PDB entry 1AYY | X-ray diffraction, 2.32 A resolution | chains A and D of the 4 polymer chains in the assembly

[Chain A]
Protein: Glycosylasparaginase
Source organism: Elizabethkingia meningoseptica
Notes: EC 3.5.1.26
UniProtKB: Q47898 (ASPG_FLAME); residues 1-151 here correspond to UniProt positions 46-196 (UniProt number = residue number + 45)
Sequence (151 residues; each row starts with the number of its first residue):
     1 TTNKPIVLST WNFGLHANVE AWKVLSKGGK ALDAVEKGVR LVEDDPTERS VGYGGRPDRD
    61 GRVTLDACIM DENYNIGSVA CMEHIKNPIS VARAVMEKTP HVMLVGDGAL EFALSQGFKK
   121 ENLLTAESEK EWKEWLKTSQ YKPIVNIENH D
Not modelled in the structure: 1, 140-151

[Chain D]
Protein: Glycosylasparaginase
Source organism: Elizabethkingia meningoseptica
Notes: EC 3.5.1.26
UniProtKB: Q47898 (ASPG_FLAME); residues 152-295 here correspond to UniProt positions 197-340 (UniProt number = residue number + 45)
Sequence (144 residues; numbered 152 to 295; the number before each row is that of its first residue):
   152 TIGMIALDAQ GNLSGACTTS GMAYKMHGRV GDSPIIGAGL FVDNEIGAAT ATGHGEEVIR
   212 TVGTHLVVEL MNQGRTPQQA CKEAVERIVK IVNRRGKNLK DIQVGFIALN KKGEYGAYCI
   272 QDGFNFAVHD QKGNRLETPG FALK
Curated features (UniProtKB/Swiss-Prot):
  - active site: Thr152 (Nucleophile)
  - binding site (substrate): Arg180 to Asp183, Thr203 to Gly206

[Interface between chain A and chain D]
Residue-residue contacts (29):
  Met70(A) - Arg211(D)
  Asn73(A) - Arg245(D)  hydrogen bond (side chain-backbone)
  Asn73(A) - Arg246(D)  hydrogen bond (backbone-side chain)
  Tyr74(A) - Arg211(D)  hydrogen bond (backbone-side chain)
  Tyr74(A) - Ile242(D)
  Tyr74(A) - Arg246(D)
  Asn75(A) - Arg246(D)  hydrogen bond
  Ile76(A) - Ile210(D)  hydrophobic
  Ile76(A) - Arg211(D)
  Thr99(A) - Met177(D)
  Pro100(A) - Glu207(D)
  His101(A) - Met173(D)
  His101(A) - Lys176(D)
  His101(A) - Met177(D)  hydrogen bond (side chain-backbone)
  His101(A) - Arg180(D)
  His101(A) - Glu207(D)  salt bridge
  Val102(A) - Glu207(D)
  Val102(A) - Ile210(D)  hydrophobic
  Met103(A) - Gly179(D)
  Met103(A) - Arg180(D)
  Met103(A) - Val181(D)  hydrogen bond (backbone-backbone)
  Leu104(A) - Gly179(D)
  Leu104(A) - Arg180(D)
  Val105(A) - Gly179(D)  hydrogen bond (backbone-backbone)
  Val105(A) - Val181(D)  hydrophobic
  Asp107(A) - His178(D)
  Gly108(A) - His178(D)  hydrogen bond (backbone-side chain)
  Glu111(A) - His178(D)  salt bridge
  Phe112(A) - Met177(D)  hydrophobic
Interface residues without a listed pair, chain D (15 interface residues in all): Ile186, Thr212

[Overview]
The interface between chain A and chain D involves 16 residues on one side and 15 on the other; the contacts
include 8 hydrogen bonds and 2 salt bridges. Polar contacts include His101(A)-Glu207(D), Glu111(A)-His178(D)
and Asn73(A)-Arg245(D).
Here chain A is Glycosylasparaginase and chain D is Glycosylasparaginase, both from Elizabethkingia
meningoseptica. Entry 1AYY (Glycosylasparaginase) was determined by X-ray diffraction.
